Entry 6OHI (X-ray diffraction, 2.27 A resolution); this record covers chains A and B.

Chain A (and B):
Name: Debrominase Bmp8
Organism: Marinomonas mediterranea (strain ATCC 700492 / JCM 21426 / NBRC 103028 / MMB-1)
Notes: chain B of this document is another copy of the same molecule, construct and numbering; everything in this record applies to it too
Reference sequence: F2K073 (F2K073_MARM1); residues 1-192 here = UniProt positions 1-192
Chain sequence (195 residues; row label = number of the first residue in the row; numbers below 1 keep their minus sign (Gly-2 is residue -2)):
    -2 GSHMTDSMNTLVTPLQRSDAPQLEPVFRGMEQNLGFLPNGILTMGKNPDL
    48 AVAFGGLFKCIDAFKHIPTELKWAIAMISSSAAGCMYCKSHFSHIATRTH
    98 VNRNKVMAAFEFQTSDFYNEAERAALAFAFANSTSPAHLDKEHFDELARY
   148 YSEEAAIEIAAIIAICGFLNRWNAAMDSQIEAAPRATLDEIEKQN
Not modelled in the structure: -2 to 2, 190-192 (chain B: -2 to 3, 190-192)
Construct notes: expression tag (-2 to 0)
What the authors report for this chain:
  - catalytic residues: Cys85
  - mutagenesis - M27A, C82A, C85A, L166A, N170A, E178Q: decreased catalytic activity
  - catalytic residues: Cys82, His88, Asn170 (proposed by the authors, not directly observed)
  - mutagenesis - H88V: abolished catalytic activity
  - mutagenesis - F55A: abolished expression

Chain A / chain B interface:
Residue-residue contacts (110):
  Met5(A) - Leu136(B)
  Met5(A) - Asp137(B)
  Met5(A) - Lys138(B)
  Met5(A) - Phe141(B)
  Asn6(A) - Phe141(B)
  Leu8(A) - Tyr148(B)
  Leu8(A) - Ser149(B)
  Leu8(A) - Glu150(B)
  Leu8(A) - Ala153(B)  hydrophobic
  Val9(A) - Glu150(B)
  Val9(A) - Ile154(B)  hydrophobic
  Thr10(A) - Glu150(B)  hydrogen bond (backbone-side chain)
  Thr40(A) - Ile154(B)
  Lys43(A) - Glu150(B)  salt bridge
  Lys43(A) - Ile154(B)
  Asn44(A) - Phe61(B)
  Asn44(A) - Ile154(B)
  Asn44(A) - Glu155(B)
  Asp46(A) - Cys57(B)  hydrogen bond (backbone-side chain)
  Leu47(A) - Leu54(B)  hydrophobic
  Leu47(A) - Cys57(B)  hydrophobic
  Leu47(A) - Ala158(B)  hydrophobic
  Ala50(A) - Gly53(B)
  Ala50(A) - Leu54(B)  hydrophobic
  Ala50(A) - Cys57(B)  hydrophobic
  Gly53(A) - Ala50(B)
  Leu54(A) - Ala50(B)  hydrophobic
  Leu54(A) - Leu54(B)  hydrophobic
  Leu54(A) - Phe165(B)  hydrophobic
  Cys57(A) - Asp46(B)
  Cys57(A) - Ala50(B)  hydrophobic
  Phe61(A) - Asn44(B)
  Ser76(A) - Arg168(B)  hydrogen bond
  Ala80(A) - Ser132(B)
  Ala80(A) - Pro133(B)
  Ala80(A) - Arg168(B)
  Gly81(A) - Pro133(B)
  Phe125(A) - Ala172(B)
  Asn129(A) - Arg168(B)  hydrogen bond (side chain-backbone)
  Asn129(A) - Ala171(B)
  Asn129(A) - Ala172(B)
  Ser130(A) - Ser132(B)  hydrogen bond (backbone-side chain)
  Ser130(A) - Arg168(B)
  Thr131(A) - Ser132(B)
  Ser132(A) - Ala80(B)
  Ser132(A) - Thr131(B)
  Ser132(A) - Ser132(B)  hydrogen bond (side chain-backbone)
  Pro133(A) - Ala80(B)
  Pro133(A) - Gly81(B)
  Ala134(A) - Ala171(B)  hydrophobic
  Leu136(A) - Met5(B)
  Leu136(A) - Ala171(B)
  Asp137(A) - Met5(B)
  Lys138(A) - Met5(B)  hydrogen bond (backbone-side chain)
  Phe141(A) - Met5(B)
  Phe141(A) - Asn6(B)
  Phe141(A) - Ala171(B)
  Phe141(A) - Ala172(B)
  Phe141(A) - Asp174(B)
  Ala145(A) - Leu8(B)  hydrophobic
  Tyr148(A) - Leu8(B)
  Glu150(A) - Leu8(B)
  Glu150(A) - Val9(B)
  Glu150(A) - Thr10(B)  hydrogen bond (side chain-backbone)
  Glu150(A) - Lys43(B)  salt bridge
  Ala153(A) - Leu8(B)  hydrophobic
  Ile154(A) - Val9(B)  hydrophobic
  Ile154(A) - Thr40(B)
  Ile154(A) - Lys43(B)
  Ile154(A) - Asn44(B)
  Ile154(A) - Leu47(B)  hydrophobic
  Ile154(A) - Trp169(B)
  Glu155(A) - Asn44(B)
  Ala157(A) - Trp169(B)  hydrophobic
  Ala157(A) - Ala172(B)  hydrophobic
  Ala157(A) - Met173(B)  hydrophobic
  Ala158(A) - Leu47(B)  hydrophobic
  Ala158(A) - Trp169(B)
  Ile160(A) - Arg168(B)
  Ala161(A) - Phe165(B)
  Ile162(A) - Phe165(B)
  Cys163(A) - Arg168(B)
  Gly164(A) - Gly164(B)
  Gly164(A) - Arg168(B)
  Phe165(A) - Leu54(B)  hydrophobic
  Phe165(A) - Ala161(B)
  Phe165(A) - Ile162(B)
  Phe165(A) - Phe165(B)
  Asn167(A) - Arg168(B)  hydrogen bond
  Arg168(A) - Ser76(B)  hydrogen bond
  Arg168(A) - Ala80(B)
  Arg168(A) - Asn129(B)  hydrogen bond (backbone-side chain)
  Arg168(A) - Ser130(B)
  Arg168(A) - Ile160(B)  hydrogen bond (side chain-backbone)
  Arg168(A) - Cys163(B)
  Arg168(A) - Gly164(B)
  Arg168(A) - Asn167(B)  hydrogen bond
  Trp169(A) - Ile154(B)
  Trp169(A) - Ala157(B)  hydrophobic
  Trp169(A) - Ala158(B)
  Ala171(A) - Asn129(B)
  Ala171(A) - Ala134(B)  hydrophobic
  Ala171(A) - Leu136(B)
  Ala171(A) - Phe141(B)
  Ala172(A) - Phe125(B)
  Ala172(A) - Asn129(B)
  Ala172(A) - Phe141(B)
  Ala172(A) - Ala157(B)  hydrophobic
  Met173(A) - Ala157(B)  hydrophobic
  Asp174(A) - Phe141(B)
Interface residues without a listed pair, chain A (54 interface residues in all): Phe51, Ala79, Leu144, Ser149
Interface residues without a listed pair, chain B (54 interface residues in all): Phe51, Ala60, Ala79, Ala145

Overview:
The chain A/chain B interface involves 54 residues from each chain, with 13 hydrogen bonds and 2 salt bridges.
Polar contacts include Lys43(A)-Glu150(B), Thr10(A)-Glu150(B) and Asp46(A)-Cys57(B). The paper reports
catalytic residues Cys85(A), Cys82(A) and His88(A) among others; M27A, C82A and C85A of chain A, among others,
reduce catalytic activity; 8 substitutions were tested in all.
Both chains are Debrominase Bmp8 (Marinomonas mediterranea (strain ATCC 700492 / JCM 21426 / NBRC 103028 /
MMB-1)). Entry 6OHI (Crystal Structure of the Debrominase Bmp8 (Apo)) was determined by X-ray diffraction
(same publication as 6OHJ).
